Entry 8QQK (electron microscopy, 2.80 A resolution); this record covers chains C and D of the 4 polymer chains in the assembly.

== Chain C ==
Name: Cytochrome bo(3) ubiquinol oxidase subunit 3
From: Escherichia coli BL21(DE3)
UniProt: P0ABJ3 (CYOC_ECOLI); residues 1-204 here = UniProt positions 1-204
Chain sequence (204 residues; numbered 1 to 204; the number before each row is that of its first residue):
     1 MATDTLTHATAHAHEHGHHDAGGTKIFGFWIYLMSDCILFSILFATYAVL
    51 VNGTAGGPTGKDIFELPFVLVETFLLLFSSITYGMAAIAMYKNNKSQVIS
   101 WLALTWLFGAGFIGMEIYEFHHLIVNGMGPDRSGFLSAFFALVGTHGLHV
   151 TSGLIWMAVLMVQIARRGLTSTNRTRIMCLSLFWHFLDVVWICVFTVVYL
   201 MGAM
Residues lining bound ligands: 1,2-Distearoyl-sn-glycerophosphoethanolamine (3PE): Glu116, Ile117, Phe120, His121, Ile124, Pro130, Phe140, Ala141, Gly144, Thr145, Gly147, Leu148

== Chain D ==
Name: Cytochrome bo(3) ubiquinol oxidase subunit 4
From: Escherichia coli BL21(DE3)
UniProt: P0ABJ6 (CYOD_ECOLI); numbering as in UniProt (aligned over 1-109)
Chain sequence (109 residues; numbered 1 to 109; the number before each row is that of its first residue):
     1 MSHSTDHSGASHGSVKTYMTGFILSIILTVIPFWMVMTGAASPAVILGTI
    51 LAMAVVQVLVHLVCFLHMNTKSDEGWNMTAFVFTVLIIAILVVGSIWIMW
   101 NLNYNMMMH
Unresolved in the structure: 1-10

== Interface between chain C and chain D ==
Residue-residue contacts (55):
  Phe27(C) - Asp73(D)
  Phe27(C) - Trp76(D)  hydrophobic
  Phe27(C) - Asn77(D)
  Trp30(C) - Leu66(D)  hydrophobic
  Trp30(C) - Asn77(D)  hydrogen bond (side chain-backbone)
  Ile31(C) - Ala80(D)  hydrophobic
  Met34(C) - Ala80(D)
  Met34(C) - Phe81(D)  hydrophobic
  Met34(C) - Thr84(D)  hydrogen bond
  Cys37(C) - Ile88(D)  hydrophobic
  Ile38(C) - Thr84(D)
  Ile38(C) - Ile87(D)  hydrophobic
  Ser41(C) - Ile88(D)
  Ser41(C) - Val92(D)
  Ile42(C) - Leu91(D)  hydrophobic
  Ala48(C) - Ile96(D)  hydrophobic
  Val49(C) - Met99(D)  hydrophobic
  Leu66(C) - Phe33(D)
  Leu66(C) - Val36(D)  hydrophobic
  Leu66(C) - Met37(D)  hydrophobic
  Val69(C) - Phe33(D)  hydrophobic
  Leu70(C) - Phe33(D)
  Thr73(C) - Thr29(D)
  Leu77(C) - Phe22(D)  hydrophobic
  Leu77(C) - Ser25(D)
  Leu77(C) - His61(D)
  Phe78(C) - Phe22(D)  hydrophobic
  Ser80(C) - Phe65(D)
  Ile81(C) - Tyr18(D)
  Ile81(C) - Phe22(D)  hydrophobic
  Ile81(C) - Phe65(D)  hydrophobic
  Gly84(C) - Tyr18(D)
  Met85(C) - Val15(D)  hydrophobic
  Met85(C) - Tyr18(D)  hydrophobic
  Ile88(C) - Gly13(D)
  Tyr91(C) - Ser11(D)
  His185(C) - Phe65(D)
  His185(C) - Leu66(D)
  Asp188(C) - His61(D)  salt bridge
  Val189(C) - His61(D)
  Val189(C) - Leu62(D)  hydrophobic
  Ile192(C) - Ala54(D)
  Ile192(C) - Gln57(D)
  Ile192(C) - Val58(D)  hydrophobic
  Ile192(C) - His61(D)
  Phe195(C) - Thr29(D)
  Phe195(C) - Phe33(D)  hydrophobic
  Thr196(C) - Ile50(D)
  Thr196(C) - Ala54(D)
  Leu200(C) - Pro32(D)  hydrophobic
  Leu200(C) - Val36(D)
  Leu200(C) - Ile50(D)  hydrophobic
  Ala203(C) - Val36(D)
  Met204(C) - Ile46(D)  hydrophobic
  Met204(C) - Ile50(D)  hydrophobic
Also at the interface, not in a pair above, chain C (35 interface residues in all): Ala45, Pro67, Cys193, Met201
Also at the interface, not in a pair above, chain D (39 interface residues in all): Ser14, Met19, Ile26, Leu47, Leu51, Met68, Ser95

== Summary ==
35 residues of chain C face 39 of chain D across their interface; the contacts include 2 hydrogen bonds and 1
salt bridge. Polar contacts include Asp188(C)-His61(D), Trp30(C)-Asn77(D) and Met34(C)-Thr84(D). Bound to
chain C: 1,2-Distearoyl-sn-glycerophosphoethanolamine.
Here chain C is Cytochrome bo(3) ubiquinol oxidase subunit 3 and chain D is Cytochrome bo(3) ubiquinol oxidase
subunit 4, both from Escherichia coli BL21(DE3). Entry 8QQK (Cryo-EM structure of E. coli cytochrome bo3
quinol oxidase assembled in peptidiscs) was determined by electron microscopy.
